PDB entry 3TFN | X-ray diffraction, 2.07 A resolution | chain A

# Chain A
Protein: Dehydrosqualene synthase
Source organism: Staphylococcus aureus
Notes: EC 2.5.1.-
UniProt: A9JQL9 (CRTM_STAAU); residues 1-287 here = UniProt positions 1-287
Chain sequence (293 residues; each row starts with the number of its first residue; numbers below 1 keep their minus sign (Ala-5 is residue -5)):
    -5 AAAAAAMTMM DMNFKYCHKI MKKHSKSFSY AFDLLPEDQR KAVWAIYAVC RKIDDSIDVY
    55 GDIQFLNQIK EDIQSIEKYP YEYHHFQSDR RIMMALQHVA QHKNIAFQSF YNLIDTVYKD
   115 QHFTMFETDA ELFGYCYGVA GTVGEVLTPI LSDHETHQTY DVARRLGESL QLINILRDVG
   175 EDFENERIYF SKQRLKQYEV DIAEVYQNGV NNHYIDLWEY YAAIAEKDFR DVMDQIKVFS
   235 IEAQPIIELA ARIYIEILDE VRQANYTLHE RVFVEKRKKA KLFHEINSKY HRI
Disordered / not traced: -5 to 0, 285-287
Differences from the reference sequence: expression tag (-5 to 0)
UniProt features mapped onto this chain:
  - binding site ((2E,6E)-farnesyl diphosphate): His18 to Ser21, Tyr41, Arg45, Gln165, Arg171, Tyr248
  - binding site (Mg(2+)): Asp48, Asp52, Asn168, Asp172
Ion coordination: Mg2+ near Asp176 (its only coordinating residue here)
Small-molecule neighbours: bph-1183 (2CJ; (1-{2-[4-(diphenylmethyl)piperazin-1-yl]-2-oxoethyl}cyclopentyl)acetic acid): Met15, His18, Ser19, Phe22, Phe26, Val37, Tyr41, Ala134, Val137, Gly138, Leu141, Ala157, Leu160, Gly161, Leu164, Gln165, Asn168, Arg171, Asp172, Tyr248, Arg265
What the authors report for this chain:
  - binding site for bph-1183: Arg171, Arg265

# Overview
Bound to chain A: bph-1183. From UniProt: 9 (2E,6E)-farnesyl diphosphate-binding residues and 4 Mg2+-binding
residues. From the paper: a binding site for bph-1183 at Arg171 and Arg265.
Chain A is Dehydrosqualene synthase (Staphylococcus aureus); the structure, Crystal structure of
dehydrosqualene synthase (crtm) from s. aureus complexed with bph-1183, was determined by X-ray diffraction,
deposited together with 3TFP and 3TFV.
